PDB entry 7E8T | electron microscopy, 3.80 A resolution | chains L and J of the 12 polymer chains in the assembly

[Chain L]
Protein: GTP-binding protein YPT32/YPT11
Source organism: Saccharomyces cerevisiae (strain ATCC 204508 / S288c)
Reference sequence: P51996 (YPT32_YEAST); residue numbers follow UniProt; this construct covers 1-222
Amino-acid sequence (222 residues; row label = number of the first residue in the row):
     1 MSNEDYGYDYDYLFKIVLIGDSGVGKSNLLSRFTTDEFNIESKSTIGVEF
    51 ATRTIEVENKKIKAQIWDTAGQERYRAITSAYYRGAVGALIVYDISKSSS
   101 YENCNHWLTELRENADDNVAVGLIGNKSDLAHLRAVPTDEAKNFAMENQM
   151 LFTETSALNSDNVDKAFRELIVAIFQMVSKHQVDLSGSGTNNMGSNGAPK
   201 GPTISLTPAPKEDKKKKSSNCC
Disordered / not traced: 1-6, 201-222
Reported in the primary citation:
  - conformationally variable residues (loop rearrangement): T34 to V48, D68 to A86, S156 to L158

[Chain J]
Protein: Trafficking protein particle complex II-specific subunit 120
Source organism: Saccharomyces cerevisiae (strain ATCC 204508 / S288c)
Reference sequence: Q04183 (TR120_YEAST); residue numbers follow UniProt; this construct covers 1-1289
Amino-acid sequence (1289 residues; each row starts with the number of its first residue):
     1 MNILKHFPSYVGPSKIRTLVIPIGHWTRKEFNNAVQKLSEFNEIHLSDVT
    51 PIDSPIFTPQGFPHGKLFFDFLTIDHDDALELFLYDFEPFRKTFVIIGLV
   101 NDYSDPLTNLNFMKEKYPTLISPNLVYASSTPTKELEQTIDTMENVFASS
   151 PDMQKNIETIMCDIARNFLTALNSYYSSYKHVTLRSPGAIGGNAVLKTTL
   201 IRQNSYTSSSSSTPMSAVQSSVSSSSKAGSVTTASKRLSSFEMTTNSLKR
   251 SASLKLATTLSTSENRSQQKSLGRQMKILGNFQLLAGRYVDALNSFVDAI
   301 TTLYKVRDYLWLGSALDGISICFLLLSYLGLSYQIPQIVSLICPVEKLNF
   351 ESSSTGISPVDSNSKATASTTASSTPRNSISIAAMQSPRNSIMSLSAPAL
   401 NIDVENINLPLLIKCISDKVLYYYDLSLMHNSEYAPQVVYCEFLLKTLTF
   451 MTSCYKSSEFSKDVLDNIVKNQHRALSDIPNSPMFPRFEVYFYSNKLFEL
   501 QLKEMQVEAQIKIYSTMAEVYRLLGYKRKQLFVLRLLMVALLATPNKIAW
   551 HPDYRTLIDTIIELLNINESEAKINVDDPSQSTWLILQKKILQLCIKVSR
   601 KINDFEYVAKFSSILITKYTHLLNQSEQDALFKEYIQPSITNESITSYWD
   651 PFILREVVINRILDSDPTSNEIPLESDVSSLESLENRQKTQDINPQEVFN
   701 PFKRVQPTSFVSNNSTKVPILVFLVGDKAEFTCRVQNPFKFDFTINDIQL
   751 DEEISEFCEIDRKAVSYSGPYNVKAESIRSITLPLIIKKPTYKKIYEISC
   801 LKISILKLPLQKFDIINDSRRSNPVEEEAEYSKCIYGKLKIKILPEQPQL
   851 ELLSTSKMTRNSWMMLDGTKTDFHITVRNKSLSCAINHIKIIPMNNIEQM
   901 LKPDYWKKMPPDDLYIMEKQLDWLSKSCVRIIKLPTVIKPNETITFDLEL
   951 DNTAVPFNFTGFDLLIEYGMSATDESCIYLKKLSIPYEVTLRRTIEVPSM
  1001 DIIPLNELFSSQVENVDWIEYVMSKIRAESNLHSRDFILLLLDFRNSWID
  1051 GIKLNVQFEDFTSNEYHVEASHTSRIIVPIKKIDYKKYNFENTPIPRIYP
  1101 GRQFIQSGLNEEQTIEMRQKFWCREHIISKLKCNWKLTTDQSVTGSVDFN
  1151 KFIEKFDHKMVYTIYPGRLFYGVQLLLDEPKVKVGEIINLKIITEPTSTC
  1201 RRKQNSTVNFLDIVIFDSKTSKILPRSNRRILYNGSLTKPISTTKVSEIN
  1251 LEIIPIEKGRYEFSVCISKSNNQDGIIQFDSENVILSVI
Disordered / not traced: 1-264, 329-377, 569-582, 674-693, 704-728, 831-856, 935-943
UniProt features mapped onto this chain:
  - modified residue (Phosphoserine): S379, S387

[How chain L and chain J interact]
Pairs across the interface (35; chain L residue first):
  H132(L) - F1104(J)
  H132(L) - Q1106(J)
  L133(L) - Q1106(J)
  R134(L) - Q1103(J)  hydrogen bond (side chain-backbone)
  R134(L) - F1104(J)
  R134(L) - I1105(J)
  R134(L) - Q1106(J)  hydrogen bond (backbone-backbone)
  P137(L) - Q1103(J)
  T138(L) - N694(J)  hydrogen bond (side chain-backbone)
  A145(L) - F699(J)  hydrophobic
  M146(L) - F699(J)  hydrophobic
  Q149(L) - P701(J)
  Q149(L) - F702(J)
  M150(L) - F699(J)
  M150(L) - P701(J)
  L151(L) - V698(J)  hydrophobic
  L151(L) - F699(J)
  L151(L) - N700(J)
  L151(L) - F702(J)
  F152(L) - V698(J)
  F152(L) - F699(J)  hydrogen bond (backbone-backbone)
  E154(L) - N694(J)
  E154(L) - P695(J)
  E154(L) - Q696(J)
  N159(L) - Q696(J)  hydrogen bond
  D161(L) - Q696(J)
  N162(L) - Q696(J)  hydrogen bond (backbone-side chain)
  N162(L) - V698(J)
  A166(L) - V698(J)  hydrophobic
  E169(L) - V698(J)
  E169(L) - N700(J)  hydrogen bond
  V172(L) - K703(J)
  A173(L) - F702(J)  hydrophobic
  A173(L) - K703(J)
  Q176(L) - K703(J)  hydrogen bond
Also at the interface, not in a pair above, chain L (23 interface residues in all): K142, T153, K165
Also at the interface, not in a pair above, chain J (14 interface residues in all): E697
The authors on this interface:
  - specific contacts: R134(L)-Q1103(J), R134(L)-Q1106(J) (backbone contact), T138(L)-N694(J) (hydrogen bond), K142(L)-F699(J) (cation-pi contact), F152(L)-F699(J) (backbone contact), N159(L)-Q696(J), N162(L)-Q696(J), E169(L)-N700(J)
  - interface residues, chain L: A145(L), M146(L), L151(L), F152(L), A166(L), A173(L)
  - interface residues, chain J: N694(J), V698(J), F699(J), P701(J), F702(J)

[In short]
The interface between chain L and chain J involves 23 residues on one side and 14 on the other, with 8
hydrogen bonds. Among the polar pairs are R134(L)-Q1103(J), T138(L)-N694(J) and N159(L)-Q696(J). The paper
describes contacts between R134(L) and Q1103(J), N159(L) and Q696(J) and N162(L) and Q696(J) among others;
backbone contacts between R134(L) and Q1106(J) and F152(L) and F699(J); a hydrogen bond between T138(L) and
N694(J). The paper reports interface residues A145(L), M146(L) and N694(J) among others; conformational
variability at T34(L), D68(L) and S156(L).
Here chain L is GTP-binding protein YPT32/YPT11 and chain J is Trafficking protein particle complex
II-specific subunit 120, both from Saccharomyces cerevisiae (strain ATCC 204508 / S288c). Entry 7E8T (Monomer
of Ypt32-TRAPPII) was determined by electron microscopy, deposited together with 7E2C, 7E2D, 7E8S, 7E93, 7E94
and 7EA3.
